Entry 8W2Y (X-ray diffraction, 1.63 A resolution); this record covers chain A.

Chain A:
Name: Transmembrane protein gp41
Source organism: Human immunodeficiency virus 1
Reference sequence: P04578 (ENV_HV1H2); residues 32-81 here correspond to UniProt positions 542-591 (UniProt number = residue number + 510)
Amino-acid sequence (83 residues; row label = number of the first residue in the row):
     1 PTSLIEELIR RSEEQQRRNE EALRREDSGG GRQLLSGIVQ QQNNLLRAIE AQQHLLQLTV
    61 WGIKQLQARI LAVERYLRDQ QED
Unresolved in the structure: 1, 25-32, 82-83
Construct notes: cloning artifact (1-31); conflict Arg78 (Lys588 in P04578); expression tag (82-83)
What the authors report for this chain:
  - binding site for sulfate ion: Arg75, Arg78

Overview:
From the paper: a binding site for sulfate ion at Arg75 and Arg78.
Chain A is Transmembrane protein gp41 (Human immunodeficiency virus 1); the structure, Structure and
interactions of HIV-1 gp41 CHR-NHR reverse hairpin constructs reveal molecular determinants of antiviral
activity, was determined by X-ray diffraction, deposited together with 8W32, 8W37, 9ARN and 9ARP.
